Entry 8WA0 (electron microscopy, 2.70 A resolution); this record covers chains B and C of the 22 polymer chains in the assembly.

[Chain B]
Molecule: DNA-directed RNA polymerase subunit beta
Source organism: Nicotiana tabacum
UniProt: P06271 (RPOB_TOBAC); residues 1-1070 here = UniProt positions 1-1070
Amino-acid sequence (1070 residues; row label = number of the first residue in the row):
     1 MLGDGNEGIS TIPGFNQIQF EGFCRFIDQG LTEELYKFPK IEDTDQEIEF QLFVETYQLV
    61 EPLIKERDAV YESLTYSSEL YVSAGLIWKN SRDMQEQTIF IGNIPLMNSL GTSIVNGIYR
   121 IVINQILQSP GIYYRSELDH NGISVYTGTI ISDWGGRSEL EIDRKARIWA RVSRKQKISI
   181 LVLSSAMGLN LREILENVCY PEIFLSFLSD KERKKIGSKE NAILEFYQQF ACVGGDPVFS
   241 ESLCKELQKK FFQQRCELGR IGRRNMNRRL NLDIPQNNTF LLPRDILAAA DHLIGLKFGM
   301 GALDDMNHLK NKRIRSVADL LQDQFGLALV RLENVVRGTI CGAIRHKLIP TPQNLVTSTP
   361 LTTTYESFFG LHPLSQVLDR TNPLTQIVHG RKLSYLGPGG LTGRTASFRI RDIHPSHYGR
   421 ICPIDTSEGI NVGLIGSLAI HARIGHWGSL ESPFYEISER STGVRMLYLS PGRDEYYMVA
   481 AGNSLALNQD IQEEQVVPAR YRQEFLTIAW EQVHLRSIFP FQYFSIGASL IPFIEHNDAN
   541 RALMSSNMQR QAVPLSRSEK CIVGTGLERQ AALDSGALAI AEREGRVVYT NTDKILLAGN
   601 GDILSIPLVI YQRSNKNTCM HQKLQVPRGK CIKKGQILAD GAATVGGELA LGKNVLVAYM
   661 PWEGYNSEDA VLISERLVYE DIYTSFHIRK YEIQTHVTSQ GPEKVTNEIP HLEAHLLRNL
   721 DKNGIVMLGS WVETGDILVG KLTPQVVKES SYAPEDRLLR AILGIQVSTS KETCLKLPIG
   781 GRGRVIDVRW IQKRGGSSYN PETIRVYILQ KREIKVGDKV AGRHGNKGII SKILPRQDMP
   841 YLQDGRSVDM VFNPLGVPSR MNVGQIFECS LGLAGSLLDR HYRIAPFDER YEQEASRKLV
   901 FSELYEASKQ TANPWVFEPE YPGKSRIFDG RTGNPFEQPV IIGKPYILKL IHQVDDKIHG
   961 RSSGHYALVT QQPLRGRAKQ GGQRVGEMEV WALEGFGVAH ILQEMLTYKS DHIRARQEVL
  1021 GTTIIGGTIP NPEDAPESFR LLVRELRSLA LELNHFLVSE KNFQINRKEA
Not modelled in the structure: 1-5, 209-250, 696-713, 741-771, 1070
Bound ions: Zn2+: Glu535, His536, Asp888, Glu889, Ser896

[Chain C]
Molecule: DNA-directed RNA polymerase subunit gamma
Source organism: Nicotiana tabacum
UniProt: A0A140G1Q3 (A0A140G1Q3_TOBAC); residue numbers follow UniProt; this construct covers 1-688
Amino-acid sequence (688 residues; row label = number of the first residue in the row):
     1 MNNNFSSMID RYKHQQLRIG SVSPQQISAW ATKILPNGEI VGEVTKPYTF HYKTNKPEKD
    61 GLFCERIFGP IKSGICACGN YRVIGDEKED PKFCEQCGVE FVDSRIRRYQ MGYIKLACPV
   121 THVWYLKRLP SYIANLLDKP LKELEGLVYC DFSFARPITK KPTFLRLRGL FEYEIQSWKY
   181 SIPLFFTTQG FDTFRNREIS TGAGAIREQL ADLDLRIIIE NSLVEWEELG EEGHTGNEWE
   241 DRKVGRRKDF LVRRVELAKH FIRTNIEPEW MVLCLLPVLP PELRPIIQID GGKLMSSDIN
   301 ELYRRVIYRN NTLTDLLTTS RSTPGELVMC QEKLVQEAVD TLLDNGIRGQ PMRDGHNKVY
   361 KSFSDVIEGK EGRFRETLLG KRVDYSGRSV IVVGPSLSLH RCGLPREIAI ELFQTFVIRG
   421 LIRQHLASNI GVAKSKIREK EPIVWEILQE VMQGHPVLLN RAPTLHRLGI QAFQPVLVEG
   481 RAICLHPLVC KGFNADFDGD QMAVHVPLSL EAQVEARLLM FSHMNLLSPA IGDPISVPTQ
   541 DMLIGLYVLT SGNHRGICVN RYNPCNRRNY QNQKRSDNSH YKYTKEPFFS NSYDAIGAYR
   601 QKRINLDSPL WLRWRLDQRV IASRETPIEV HYESLGTFYE IYGHYLIVRS LKKQILFIYI
   661 RTTVGHIALY REIEEAIQGF SRAYSSGT
Not modelled in the structure: 1-7, 568-584, 686-688
Bound ions: Mg2+: Asp496, Asp498, Asp500 (shared with 1 residue of chain S)

[Chain B / chain C interface]
Contacting residue pairs (124; chain B residue first):
  Glu663(B) - Pro395(C)
  Tyr665(B) - Pro395(C)  hydrophobic
  Ser667(B) - Phe497(C)
  Glu668(B) - Phe497(C)
  Glu668(B) - Gln540(C)  hydrogen bond
  Asp669(B) - Phe497(C)
  Asp669(B) - Asp498(C)
  Lys827(B) - Asp498(C)
  Ile829(B) - Val392(C)  hydrophobic
  Ile829(B) - Phe497(C)
  Ile829(B) - Gly499(C)
  Ile830(B) - Val392(C)
  Asn853(B) - Asp541(C)  hydrogen bond
  Leu855(B) - Asp541(C)
  Asn934(B) - Lys602(C)
  Asp955(B) - Arg481(C)  salt bridge
  Lys957(B) - Arg388(C)
  Lys957(B) - Gln501(C)
  Ile958(B) - Arg388(C)
  His959(B) - Gly387(C)
  His959(B) - Arg388(C)  hydrogen bond (backbone-backbone)
  Gly960(B) - Ser386(C)
  Gly960(B) - Glu411(C)
  Arg961(B) - Tyr385(C)  hydrogen bond (backbone-backbone)
  Arg961(B) - Ser386(C)  hydrogen bond (backbone-backbone)
  Arg961(B) - Leu412(C)
  Ser962(B) - Tyr385(C)
  Ser962(B) - Glu411(C)
  Ser963(B) - Asp384(C)
  Tyr966(B) - Asp384(C)  hydrogen bond
  Gln972(B) - Lys381(C)
  Gln972(B) - Arg382(C)
  Pro973(B) - Arg382(C)
  Pro973(B) - Asp384(C)
  Arg975(B) - Arg382(C)
  Gly982(B) - Arg382(C)  hydrogen bond (backbone-side chain)
  Gly982(B) - Val383(C)
  Gln983(B) - Arg382(C)
  Gln983(B) - Val383(C)  hydrogen bond (backbone-backbone)
  Gln983(B) - Ser386(C)
  Gln983(B) - Gly387(C)
  Gln983(B) - Arg388(C)
  Arg984(B) - Glu376(C)  hydrogen bond (side chain-backbone)
  Arg984(B) - Gly380(C)  hydrogen bond (side chain-backbone)
  Arg984(B) - Lys381(C)
  Arg984(B) - Arg382(C)
  Val985(B) - Gly380(C)
  Val985(B) - Lys381(C)  hydrogen bond (backbone-backbone)
  Glu987(B) - Arg375(C)  salt bridge
  Glu987(B) - Leu379(C)
  Met988(B) - Ala462(C)
  Met988(B) - Thr464(C)
  Glu989(B) - Asn460(C)  hydrogen bond
  Glu989(B) - Ile470(C)
  Glu989(B) - His505(C)
  Val990(B) - Leu379(C)
  Ala992(B) - Arg467(C)
  Ala992(B) - Ile470(C)  hydrophobic
  Leu993(B) - Ile470(C)  hydrophobic
  Gly995(B) - Arg467(C)
  Phe996(B) - Arg467(C)
  Phe996(B) - Ile470(C)
  Phe996(B) - Leu519(C)
  Phe996(B) - Met520(C)  hydrophobic
  Phe996(B) - Asn525(C)
  Val998(B) - Glu515(C)
  His1000(B) - Glu515(C)  hydrogen bond (backbone-side chain)
  Ile1001(B) - Ala512(C)
  Ile1001(B) - Glu515(C)  hydrogen bond (backbone-side chain)
  Glu1004(B) - Leu508(C)  hydrogen bond (side chain-backbone)
  Glu1004(B) - Ser509(C)  hydrogen bond (side chain-backbone)
  Met1005(B) - Val383(C)
  Leu1006(B) - Lys381(C)
  Lys1009(B) - Asp384(C)
  Lys1009(B) - Val506(C)  hydrogen bond (side chain-backbone)
  Ser1010(B) - Lys381(C)
  Ser1010(B) - Arg382(C)  hydrogen bond (side chain-backbone)
  Leu1020(B) - Thr415(C)
  Thr1023(B) - Thr415(C)
  Thr1023(B) - Phe416(C)
  Thr1023(B) - Arg419(C)
  Ile1024(B) - Thr415(C)
  Ile1024(B) - Arg419(C)
  Ile1025(B) - Arg419(C)
  Gly1026(B) - Arg419(C)
  Glu1037(B) - Tyr109(C)  hydrogen bond
  Ser1038(B) - Lys381(C)  hydrogen bond
  Arg1040(B) - Tyr109(C)
  Arg1044(B) - Tyr109(C)  hydrogen bond (side chain-backbone)
  Arg1044(B) - Leu279(C)
  Glu1045(B) - Leu279(C)
  Glu1045(B) - Phe363(C)
  Glu1045(B) - Val366(C)
  Glu1045(B) - Ile367(C)
  Arg1047(B) - Trp30(C)
  Arg1047(B) - Met111(C)
  Arg1047(B) - Pro277(C)
  Ser1048(B) - Leu279(C)
  Ser1048(B) - Phe363(C)
  Leu1049(B) - His122(C)  hydrogen bond (backbone-side chain)
  Leu1049(B) - Trp124(C)  hydrophobic
  Leu1049(B) - Leu343(C)
  Leu1049(B) - Phe363(C)  hydrophobic
  Leu1049(B) - Ile367(C)  hydrophobic
  Ala1050(B) - Ser21(C)
  Ala1050(B) - Val22(C)
  Leu1051(B) - Gly20(C)
  Leu1051(B) - Trp124(C)  hydrophobic
  Glu1052(B) - Arg18(C)
  Glu1052(B) - Ile19(C)
  Glu1052(B) - Gly20(C)  hydrogen bond (backbone-backbone)
  Glu1052(B) - Val22(C)
  Glu1052(B) - Trp30(C)
  Leu1053(B) - Arg18(C)
  Asn1054(B) - Gln16(C)
  Asn1054(B) - Leu17(C)
  Asn1054(B) - Arg18(C)  hydrogen bond (backbone-backbone)
  His1055(B) - Gln15(C)
  His1055(B) - Gln16(C)  hydrogen bond (side chain-backbone)
  Phe1056(B) - Gln15(C)
  Phe1056(B) - Gln16(C)  hydrogen bond (backbone-backbone)
  Leu1057(B) - His14(C)
  Val1058(B) - His14(C)  hydrogen bond (backbone-backbone)
  Glu1060(B) - Tyr12(C)
Other interface residues (no listed pair), chain B (88 interface residues in all): Gly664, Lys815, Val816, Gly817, Lys819, Gly828, Ser831, Pro935, Val954, Thr970, Leu974, Gly976, Gly986, Ala999, Asp1011, Thr1028, Ile1029, Asn1031, Pro1036, Leu1041, Leu1042, Ile1065
Other interface residues (no listed pair), chain C (79 interface residues in all): Leu273, Pro280, Leu283, Arg373, Thr377, Ser389, Val390, Val393, Ile408, Leu458, Pro463, Asp496, Pro507, Leu510, Glu511, Ala516, Ile544

[Summary]
Chain B and chain C form an interface of 88 and 79 residues respectively, with 27 hydrogen bonds and 2 salt
bridges. Polar pairs include Asp955(B)-Arg481(C), Glu987(B)-Arg375(C) and Glu668(B)-Gln540(C). Glu535(B),
His536(B), Asp888(B), Glu889(B) and Ser896(B) form the Zn2+ site.
Chain B is DNA-directed RNA polymerase subunit beta and chain C is DNA-directed RNA polymerase subunit gamma,
both from Nicotiana tabacum; the structure, The cryo-EM structure of the Nicotiana tabacum PEP-PAP-TEC1, was
determined by electron microscopy (same publication as 8W9Z and 8WA1).
